Entry 3LJA (X-ray diffraction, 2.75 A resolution); this record covers chains D and J of the 10 polymer chains in the assembly.

[Chain D]
Protein: Histone H2B 1.1
From: Xenopus laevis
Reference sequence: P02281 (H2B11_XENLA); residues 1-122 here correspond to UniProt positions 5-126 (UniProt number = residue number + 4)
Sequence (122 residues; each row starts with the number of its first residue):
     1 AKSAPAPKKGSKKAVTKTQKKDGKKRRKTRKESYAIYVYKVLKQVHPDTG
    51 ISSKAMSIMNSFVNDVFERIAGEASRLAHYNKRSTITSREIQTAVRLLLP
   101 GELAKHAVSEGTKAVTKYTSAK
Unresolved in the structure: 1-23
Curated features (UniProtKB/Swiss-Prot):
  - modified residue: Lys2 (N6-acetyllysine), Lys9 (N6-acetyllysine), Ser11 (Phosphoserine), Lys12 (N6-acetyllysine), Lys17 (N6-acetyllysine)
  - glycosylation: Ser109 (O-linked (GlcNAc) serine)
  - cross-link: Lys117 (Glycyl lysine isopeptide (Lys-Gly) (interchain with G-Cter in ubiquitin))

[Chain J]
Molecule: 147-nt DNA strand
Sequence (147 nucleotides; numbered -73 to 73; the number before each row is that of its first residue; numbers below 1 keep their minus sign (DA-73 is residue -73)):
   -73 ATCAATATCCACCTGCAGATACTACCAAAAGTGTATTTGGAAACTGCTCC
   -23 ATCAAAAGGCATGTTCAGCTGGATTCCAGCTGAACATGCCTTTTGATGGA
    27 GCAGTTTCCAAATACACTTTTGGTAGTATCTGCAGGTGGATATTGAT
Ion coordination: Mn2+ site 1 near DG-56 (its only coordinating residue here); Mn2+ site 2: DG-35, DG-34; Mn2+ site 3 near DG-34 (its only coordinating residue here); Mn2+ site 4 near DG-6 (its only coordinating residue here); Mn2+ site 5 near DG-3 (its only coordinating residue here); Mn2+ site 6 near DA4 (its only coordinating residue here); Mn2+ site 7 near DC11 (its only coordinating residue here); Mn2+ site 8 near DG27 (its only coordinating residue here); Mn2+ site 9 near DG48 (its only coordinating residue here); Mn2+ site 10 near DG61 (its only coordinating residue here)

[Interface between chain D and chain J]
Pairs across the interface - 21 pairs, chain D then chain J:
  Lys24(D) - DT50(J)  hydrogen bond to the base
  Lys24(D) - DA51(J)  sugar contact
  Lys24(D) - DG52(J)  phosphate contact
  Lys25(D) - DC-27(J)  phosphate contact
  Lys25(D) - DT-26(J)  salt bridge to the phosphate
  Lys25(D) - DG52(J)  salt bridge to the phosphate
  Arg26(D) - DT-29(J)  hydrogen bond to the base
  Arg26(D) - DG-28(J)  hydrogen bond to the sugar
  Arg26(D) - DC-27(J)  hydrogen bond to the phosphate
  Arg27(D) - DG49(J)  base contact
  Arg27(D) - DT50(J)  sugar contact
  Lys28(D) - DT50(J)  salt bridge to the phosphate
  Lys28(D) - DA51(J)  phosphate contact
  Arg30(D) - DG49(J)  sugar contact
  Arg30(D) - DT50(J)  phosphate contact
  Lys31(D) - DG49(J)  sugar contact
  Lys31(D) - DT50(J)  hydrogen bond to the phosphate
  Glu32(D) - DG49(J)  phosphate contact
  Ser33(D) - DG49(J)  hydrogen bond to the phosphate
  Ile36(D) - DG48(J)  phosphate contact
  Tyr37(D) - DG48(J)  phosphate contact

[Summary]
The interface between chain D and chain J involves 11 residues on one side and 9 on the other, with 6 hydrogen
bonds and 3 salt bridges. Among the polar pairs are Lys24(D)-DT50(J), Arg26(D)-DT-29(J) and Arg26(D)-DG-28(J).
Chain D is Histone H2B 1.1 (Xenopus laevis) and chain J is a 147-nt DNA strand; the structure, Using Soft
X-Rays for a Detailed Picture of Divalent Metal Binding in the Nucleosome, was determined by X-ray
diffraction.
